5KFW - chains A and T of the 3 polymer chains in the assembly; structure by X-ray diffraction, 1.62 A resolution.

Chain A:
Molecule: DNA polymerase eta
Source organism: Homo sapiens
Notes: EC 2.7.7.7
UniProtKB: Q9Y253 (POLH_HUMAN); numbering as in UniProt (aligned over 1-432)
Amino-acid sequence (435 residues; row label = number of the first residue in the row; numbers below 1 keep their minus sign (Gly-2 is residue -2)):
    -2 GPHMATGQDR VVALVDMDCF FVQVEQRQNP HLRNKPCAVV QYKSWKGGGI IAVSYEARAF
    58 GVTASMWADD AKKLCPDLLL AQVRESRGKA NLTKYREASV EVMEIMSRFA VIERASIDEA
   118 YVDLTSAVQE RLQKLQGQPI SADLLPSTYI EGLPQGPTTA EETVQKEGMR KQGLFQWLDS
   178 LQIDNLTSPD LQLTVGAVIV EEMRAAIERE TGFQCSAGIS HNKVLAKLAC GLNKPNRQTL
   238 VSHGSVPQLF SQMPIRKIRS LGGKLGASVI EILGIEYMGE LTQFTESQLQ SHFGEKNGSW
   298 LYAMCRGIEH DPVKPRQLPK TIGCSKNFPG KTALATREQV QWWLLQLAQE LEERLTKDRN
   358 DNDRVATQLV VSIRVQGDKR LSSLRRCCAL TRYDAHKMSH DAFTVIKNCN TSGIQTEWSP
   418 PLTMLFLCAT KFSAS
Unresolved in the structure: 155-159
Construct notes: expression tag (-2 to 0); engineered mutation Ala61 (Arg in Q9Y253)
Metal / ion sites: Mg2+ site 1: Asp13, Asp115, Glu116 (together with 2'-deoxyadenosine 5'-triphosphate) (shared with 1 residue of chain P); Ca2+: Asp13, Met14, Asp115 (together with 2'-deoxyadenosine 5'-triphosphate); Mg2+ site 2: Asp13, Met14, Asp115 (together with diphosphate) (shared with 1 residue of chain P); K+: Asp13, Asp115, Glu116 (shared with 2 residues of chain P)
Small-molecule neighbours:
  - : Asp13, Met14, Asp15, Cys16, Asp115, Lys231
  - diphosphate / 2'-deoxyadenosine 5'-triphosphate: Asp13, Met14, Asp15, Cys16, Phe17, Phe18, Ile48, Ala49, Tyr52, Arg55, Ile114, Asp115, Lys231
Swiss-Prot annotation at these positions:
  - binding site (Mg(2+)): Asp13, Met14, Asp115, Glu116
  - binding site (Mn(2+)): Asp13, Met14, Asp115, Glu116

Chain T:
Molecule: 12-nt DNA strand
Sequence (12 nucleotides; numbered 1 to 12; the number before each row is that of its first residue):
     1 CATTATGACG CT
Small-molecule neighbours: diphosphate / 2'-deoxyadenosine 5'-triphosphate: DT3, DT4, DA5

Interface between chain A and chain T:
Pairs across the interface - 38 pairs, chain A then chain T:
  Gln38(A) - DT4(T)  hydrogen bond to the base
  Gln38(A) - DA5(T)  sugar contact
  Tyr39(A) - DT4(T)  phosphate contact
  Tyr39(A) - DA5(T)  hydrogen bond to the phosphate
  Trp42(A) - DA2(T)  stacking on the base
  Ser62(A) - DT3(T)  base contact
  Trp64(A) - DA2(T)  phosphate contact
  Trp64(A) - DT3(T)  phosphate contact
  Lys86(A) - DT6(T)  salt bridge to the phosphate
  Leu89(A) - DA5(T)  phosphate contact
  Leu89(A) - DT6(T)  phosphate contact
  Arg93(A) - DT6(T)  salt bridge to the phosphate
  Arg93(A) - DG7(T)  salt bridge to the phosphate
  Lys293(A) - DG10(T)  salt bridge to the phosphate
  Lys311(A) - DC9(T)  salt bridge to the phosphate
  Arg313(A) - DA8(T)  salt bridge to the phosphate
  Arg313(A) - DC9(T)  salt bridge to the phosphate
  Pro316(A) - DA8(T)  phosphate contact
  Lys317(A) - DA8(T)  hydrogen bond to the phosphate
  Lys317(A) - DC9(T)  salt bridge to the phosphate
  Thr318(A) - DG7(T)  sugar contact
  Thr318(A) - DA8(T)  hydrogen bond to the phosphate
  Ile319(A) - DG7(T)  phosphate contact
  Gly320(A) - DT6(T)  sugar contact
  Gly320(A) - DG7(T)  hydrogen bond to the phosphate
  Cys321(A) - DT6(T)  phosphate contact
  Ser322(A) - DA5(T)  sugar contact
  Ser322(A) - DT6(T)  hydrogen bond to the phosphate
  Lys323(A) - DA5(T)  salt bridge to the phosphate
  Asn324(A) - DT4(T)  sugar contact
  Asn324(A) - DA5(T)  hydrogen bond to the phosphate
  Pro326(A) - DC1(T)  phosphate contact
  Pro326(A) - DA2(T)  base contact
  Gly327(A) - DC1(T)  hydrogen bond to the phosphate
  Gly327(A) - DA2(T)  phosphate contact
  Thr329(A) - DA2(T)  base contact
  Arg351(A) - DT6(T)  salt bridge to the phosphate
  Arg351(A) - DG7(T)  salt bridge to the phosphate
Also at the interface, not in a pair above, chain A (31 interface residues in all): Gly46, Ile47, Ile48, Ala87, Arg111, Leu315, Glu347

In short:
The interface between chain A and chain T involves 31 residues on one side and 10 on the other, with 8
hydrogen bonds, 11 salt bridges and 1 aromatic stacking contact. Polar contacts include Gln38(A)-DT4(T),
Tyr39(A)-DA5(T) and Lys317(A)-DA8(T).
Here chain A is DNA polymerase eta (Homo sapiens) and chain T is a 12-nt DNA strand. Entry 5KFW (Human DNA
polymerase eta R61A-DNA ternary complex: reaction with 1 mM Mg2+ for 200s) was determined by X-ray diffraction
(same publication as 5KFA, 5KFB, 5KFC, 5KFD, 5KFE, 5KFF and 28 further entries).
